3MGN - chains B and K of the 6 polymer chains in the assembly; structure by X-ray diffraction, 1.40 A resolution.

[Chain B]
Molecule: IQN17
Chain sequence (47 residues; each row starts with the number of its first residue; numbering starts at 0):
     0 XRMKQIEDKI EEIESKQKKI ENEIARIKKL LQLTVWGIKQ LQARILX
Modified residues: ACE (acetyl group) at position 0; NH2 (amino group) at position 46

[Chain K]
Molecule: D-peptide inhibitor PIE71
Chain sequence (17 residues; row label = number of the first residue in the row; numbering starts at 0):
     0 XKGFVCPPEW RWLCDLX
Disordered / not traced: 0
Modified residues: ACE (acetyl group) at position 0, NH2 (amino group) at position 16; Lys1 (D-lysine; DLY); Phe3 (D-phenylalanine; DPN); Val4 (D-valine; DVA); Cys5, Cys13 (D-cysteine; DCY); Pro6, Pro7 (D-proline; DPR); Glu8 (D-glutamic acid; DGL); Trp9, Trp11 (D-tryptophan; DTR); Arg10 (D-arginine; DAR); Leu12, Leu15 (D-leucine; DLE); Asp14 (D-aspartic acid; DAS)
Cystine bridges: Cys5-Cys13
Covalently attached groups: covalent link Cys5-Cys13

[Chain B / chain K interface]
Pairs across the interface - 12 pairs, chain B then chain K:
  Arg25(B) - Leu15(K)
  Leu32(B) - Lys1(K)
  Leu32(B) - Phe3(K)
  Leu32(B) - Leu12(K)
  Leu32(B) - NH2_16(K)
  Trp35(B) - Phe3(K)
  Trp35(B) - Cys5(K)
  Trp35(B) - Pro6(K)
  Trp35(B) - Trp9(K)
  Gly36(B) - Trp9(K)
  Gln39(B) - Trp9(K)
  Leu40(B) - Trp9(K)
Also at the interface, not in a pair above, chain B (8 interface residues in all): Leu29, Arg43
Also at the interface, not in a pair above, chain K (10 interface residues in all): Glu8, Cys13

[In short]
Chain B and chain K form an interface of 8 and 10 residues respectively.
Chain B is IQN17 and chain K is D-peptide inhibitor PIE71; the structure, D-Peptide inhibitor PIE71 in complex
with IQN17, was determined by X-ray diffraction (same publication as 3L35, 3L36 and 3L37).
